8TGO - chains c and f of the 15 polymer chains in the assembly; structure by X-ray diffraction, 5.75 A resolution (low resolution: residue-level contacts below are approximate; hydrogen-bond / salt-bridge calls are withheld).

# Chain c
Molecule: PGT124 light chain
Source organism: Homo sapiens
Chain sequence (214 residues; each row starts with the number of its first residue; a row labelled like 67A-67C holds insertion residues (67A, then the next letters in order)):
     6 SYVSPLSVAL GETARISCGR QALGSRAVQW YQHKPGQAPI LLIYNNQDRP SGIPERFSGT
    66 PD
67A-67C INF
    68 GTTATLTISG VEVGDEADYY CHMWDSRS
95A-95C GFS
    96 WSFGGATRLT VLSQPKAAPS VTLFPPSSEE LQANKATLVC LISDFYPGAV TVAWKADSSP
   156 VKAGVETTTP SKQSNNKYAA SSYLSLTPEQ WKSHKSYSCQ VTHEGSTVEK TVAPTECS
Disordered / not traced: 6, 211-213
Disulfides: Cys23-Cys88, Cys135-Cys194

# Chain f
Molecule: PGT124 heavy chain
Source organism: Homo sapiens
Chain sequence (235 residues; numbered 1 to 214 plus 21 insertion-coded residues; the number before each row is that of its first residue; a row labelled like 82A-82C holds insertion residues (82A, then the next letters in order)):
     1 QVQLQESGPG LVRPSETLSV TCIVSGGSIS NYYWTWIRQS PGKGLEWIGY ISDRETTTYN
    61 PSLNSRAVIS RDTSKNQLSL QL
82A-82C RSV
    83 TTADTAIYFC ATARRGQR
100A-100R IYGVVSFGEFFYYYYMDV
   101 WGKGTAVTVS SASTKGPSVF PLAPSSKSTS GGTAALGCLV KDYFPEPVTV SWNSGALTSG
   161 VHTFPAVLQS SGLYSLSSVV TVPSSSLGTQ TYICNVNHKP SNTKVDKKVE PKSC
Disordered / not traced: 127, 188, 212-214
Disulfides: Cys22-Cys92, Cys138-Cys194

# How chain c and chain f interact
Contacting residue pairs (83):
  Tyr7(c) with Gly42(f)
  Ser30(c) with Arg100(f); Tyr100B(f); Phe100K(f)
  Arg31(c) with Arg100(f)
  Ala32(c) with Tyr100M(f)
  Gln34(c) with Tyr100M(f); Tyr100N(f); Tyr100O(f)
  Tyr36(c) with Tyr100O(f); Met100P(f)
  His38(c) with Gln39(f)
  Gly41(c) with Ile89(f)
  Gln42(c) with Phe91(f)
  Ala43(c) with Gly102(f); Lys103(f)
  Pro44(c) with Phe91(f); Trp101(f)
  Leu46(c) with Met100P(f); Asp100Q(f)
  Tyr49(c) with Tyr100M(f); Tyr100O(f)
  Asn50(c) with Tyr100M(f)
  Asp67(c) with Arg100(f)
  Tyr87(c) with Gly44(f); Leu45(f)
  His89(c) with Trp47(f)
  Trp91(c) with Trp47(f); Phe100K(f); Tyr100L(f); Tyr100M(f); Tyr100N(f)
  Asp92(c) with Phe100K(f)
  Ser93(c) with Tyr100B(f); Phe100K(f)
  Phe95B(c) with Trp47(f); Tyr50(f); Tyr100N(f)
  Ser95C(c) with Trp47(f)
  Trp96(c) with Trp47(f); Thr58(f); Tyr59(f); Asn60(f); Pro61(f)
  Phe98(c) with Leu45(f); Trp47(f)
  Thr117(c) with Ala135(f)
  Phe119(c) with Leu122(f); Ala123(f); Ala135(f); Leu136(f); Val179(f)
  Pro120(c) with Leu122(f)
  Ser122(c) with Phe120(f); Pro121(f)
  Glu124(c) with Pro121(f); Lys207(f)
  Glu125(c) with Phe120(f); Leu139(f)
  Lys130(c) with Lys141(f)
  Thr132(c) with Leu139(f)
  Val134(c) with Leu139(f); Ser177(f)
  Leu136(c) with Phe164(f); Ser177(f); Val179(f)
  Ile137(c) with Phe164(f)
  Ser138(c) with His162(f); Phe164(f)
  Glu161(c) with Val167(f); Leu168(f)
  Thr163(c) with Ala166(f); Val167(f)
  Ser166(c) with Pro165(f)
  Gln168(c) with His162(f)
  Ala174(c) with His162(f)
  Ala175(c) with Phe164(f)
  Ser176(c) with Pro165(f)
  Tyr178(c) with Val167(f); Ser175(f); Leu176(f); Ser177(f)
  Ser180(c) with Gln169(f)
Other interface residues (no listed pair), chain c (48 interface residues in all): Asp139, Thr162, Lys205
Other interface residues (no listed pair), chain f (52 interface residues in all): Ile48, Gly49, Val119, Pro124, Ser128, Gly137, Asp142, Ser170

# In short
48 residues of chain c and 52 residues of chain f are in contact.
Chain c is PGT124 light chain and chain f is PGT124 heavy chain, both from Homo sapiens; the structure,
Crystal structure of the BG505 triple tandem trimer gp140 HIV-1 Env in complex with PGT124 and ..., was
determined by X-ray diffraction.
